Entry 5HYU (X-ray diffraction, 2.56 A resolution); this record covers chains A and B.

# Chain A
Molecule: M protein, serotype 2.1
From: Streptococcus pyogenes
UniProt: P50468 (M21_STRPY); numbering as in UniProt (aligned over 42-142)
Sequence (105 residues; each row starts with the number of its first residue):
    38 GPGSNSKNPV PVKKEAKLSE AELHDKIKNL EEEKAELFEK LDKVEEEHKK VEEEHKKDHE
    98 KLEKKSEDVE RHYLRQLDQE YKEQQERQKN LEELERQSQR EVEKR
Unresolved in the structure: 38-52, 87-142
Differences from the reference sequence: expression tag (38-41)
Curated features (UniProtKB/Swiss-Prot):
  - region: Val81 to Lys94 (2 X 7 AA tandem repeats)
What the authors report for this chain:
  - mutagenesis - K65A/N66A, N66D: increased binding to C4b-binding protein alpha chain (chain B)
  - mutagenesis - D62A/E68A, E76A/D79A: decreased binding to C4b-binding protein alpha chain (chain B)

# Chain B
Molecule: C4b-binding protein alpha chain
From: Homo sapiens
UniProt: P04003 (C4BPA_HUMAN); residues 1-124 here correspond to UniProt positions 49-172 (UniProt number = residue number + 48)
Sequence (128 residues; row label = number of the first residue in the row; numbers below 1 keep their minus sign (Gly-3 is residue -3)):
    -3 GPGSNCGPPP TLSFAAPMDI TLTETRFKTG TTLKYTCLPG YVRSHSTQTL TCNSDGEWVY
    57 NTFCIYKRCR HPGELRNGQV EIKTDLSFGS QIEFSCSEGF FLIGSTTSRC EVQDRGVGWS
   117 HPLPQCEI
Unresolved in the structure: -3 to -1
Differences from the reference sequence: expression tag (-3 to 0)
Disulfides: Cys2-Cys48, Cys33-Cys60, Cys65-Cys106, Cys92-Cys122
What the authors report for this chain:
  - conformationally variable residues (domain motion): Lys63

# Interface between chain A and chain B
Contacting residue pairs - 21 pairs, chain A then chain B:
  Glu59(A) with His67(B)
  His61(A) with Ile78(B); Leu82(B)
  Asp62(A) with Arg66(B); His67(B), hydrogen bond (side chain-backbone)
  Ile64(A) with Arg64(B)
  Lys65(A) with Arg64(B), hydrogen bond (side chain-backbone); Cys65(B); Arg66(B)
  Asn66(A) with Arg66(B), hydrogen bond
  Glu68(A) with Ile61(B); Arg64(B), salt bridge
  Ala72(A) with Arg39(B)
  Phe75(A) with Arg39(B); Ser40(B); His41(B); Ser42(B)
  Glu76(A) with Arg39(B), salt bridge; Gln44(B)
  Asp79(A) with Arg39(B), salt bridge
  Glu83(A) with Lys30(B), salt bridge
Also at the interface, not in a pair above, chain A (13 interface residues in all): Glu69
Also at the interface, not in a pair above, chain B (16 interface residues in all): Tyr62, Thr80, Asp81
The authors on this interface:
  - pairs named by the authors: Lys65(A)-Arg64(B) (hydrogen bond), Asn66(A)-Arg66(B) (hydrogen bond), Phe75(A)-Arg39(B), Glu76(A)-Arg39(B) (salt bridge), Asp79(A)-Arg39(B) (salt bridge)
  - interface residues, chain A: Asp62(A), Glu68(A), Glu83(A)
  - interface residues, chain B: Arg39(B), Arg64(B), Arg66(B), His67(B), Leu82(B)

# In short
The interface between chain A and chain B involves 13 residues on one side and 16 on the other, with 3
hydrogen bonds and 4 salt bridges. Polar contacts include Glu68(A)-Arg64(B), Glu76(A)-Arg39(B) and
Asp79(A)-Arg39(B). The authors report hydrogen bonds between Lys65(A) and Arg64(B) and Asn66(A) and Arg66(B);
a contact between Phe75(A) and Arg39(B); salt bridges between Glu76(A) and Arg39(B) and Asp79(A) and Arg39(B).
From the paper: K65A/N66A and N66D of chain A increase binding to C4b-binding protein alpha chain (chain B);
interface residues Asp62(A), Glu68(A) and Arg39(B) among others; 4 substitutions were tested in all.
Here chain A is M protein, serotype 2.1 (Streptococcus pyogenes) and chain B is C4b-binding protein alpha
chain (Homo sapiens). Entry 5HYU (Structure of human C4b-binding protein alpha chain CCP domains 1 and 2 in
complex with the ...) was determined by X-ray diffraction together with 5HYP, 5HYT, 5HZP and 5I0Q from the
same study.
